Entry 1MK7 (X-ray diffraction, 2.20 A resolution); this record covers chains A and D.

Chain A:
Molecule: Integrin Beta3
Source organism: Homo sapiens
Notes: fragment: PARTIAL CYTOPLASMIC TAIL (Residues 739-749)
UniProt: P05106 (ITB3_HUMAN); residues 739-749 here correspond to UniProt positions 765-775 (UniProt number = residue number + 26)
Sequence (15 residues; each row starts with the number of its first residue):
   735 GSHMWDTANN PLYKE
Disordered / not traced: 735-736
Construct notes: cloning artifact (735-738)
UniProt features mapped onto this chain:
  - modified residue: T741 (Phosphothreonine), Y747 (Phosphotyrosine)

Chain D:
Molecule: Talin
Source organism: Gallus gallus
Notes: fragment: F2 AND F3 SUBDOMAINS OF FERM DOMAIN (Residues 209-400)
UniProt: P54939 (TLN1_CHICK); numbering as in UniProt (aligned over 209-400)
Sequence (192 residues; numbered 209 to 400; the number before each row is that of its first residue):
   209 PVQLNLLYVQ ARDDILNGSH PVSFDKACEF AGYQCQIQFG PHNEQKHKPG FLELKDFLPK
   269 EYIKQKGERK IFMAHKNCGN MSEIEAKVRY VKLARSLKTY GVSFFLVKEK MKGKNKLVPR
   329 LLGITKECVM RVDEKTKEVI QEWSLTNIKR WAASPKSFTL DFGDYQDGYY SVQTTEGEQI
   389 AQLIAGYIDI IL
Disordered / not traced: 319-323

How chain A and chain D interact:
Residue-residue contacts (29; chain A residue first):
  H737(A) with A360(D); T367(D)
  M738(A) with A360(D)
  W739(A) with R358(D); W359(D); A360(D); T367(D); D369(D); Y377(D), hydrophobic
  D740(A) with R358(D); W359(D), hydrogen bond (backbone-backbone)
  T741(A) with K357(D); R358(D)
  A742(A) with I356(D), hydrophobic; K357(D), hydrogen bond (backbone-backbone); R358(D); W359(D), hydrophobic; L400(D)
  N744(A) with T354(D), hydrogen bond (side chain-backbone); N355(D); I356(D), hydrogen bond (side chain-backbone); L400(D)
  P745(A) with L400(D)
  L746(A) with N355(D)
  Y747(A) with N355(D), hydrogen bond (side chain-backbone); I356(D); K357(D); F370(D), hydrogen bond (side chain-backbone); G371(D)
Interface residues without a listed pair, chain A (11 interface residues in all): N743
Interface residues without a listed pair, chain D (16 interface residues in all): L368, S379, I396

In short:
Chain A and chain D form an interface of 11 and 16 residues respectively; the contacts include 6 hydrogen
bonds. Among the polar pairs are N744(A)-T354(D), N744(A)-I356(D) and Y747(A)-N355(D).
Chain A is Integrin Beta3 (Homo sapiens) and chain D is Talin (Gallus gallus); the structure, Crystal
structure of an integrin BETA3-talin chimera, was determined by X-ray diffraction (same publication as 1MIX,
1MIZ and 1MK9).
